Entry 6O86 (X-ray diffraction, 1.80 A resolution); this record covers chain A.

== Chain A ==
Name: UDP-glycosyltransferase 76G1
Organism: Stevia rebaudiana
Notes: EC 2.4.1.-
UniProtKB: Q6VAB4 (U76G1_STERE); residue numbers follow UniProt; this construct covers 1-458
Chain sequence (458 residues; numbered 1 to 458; the number before each row is that of its first residue):
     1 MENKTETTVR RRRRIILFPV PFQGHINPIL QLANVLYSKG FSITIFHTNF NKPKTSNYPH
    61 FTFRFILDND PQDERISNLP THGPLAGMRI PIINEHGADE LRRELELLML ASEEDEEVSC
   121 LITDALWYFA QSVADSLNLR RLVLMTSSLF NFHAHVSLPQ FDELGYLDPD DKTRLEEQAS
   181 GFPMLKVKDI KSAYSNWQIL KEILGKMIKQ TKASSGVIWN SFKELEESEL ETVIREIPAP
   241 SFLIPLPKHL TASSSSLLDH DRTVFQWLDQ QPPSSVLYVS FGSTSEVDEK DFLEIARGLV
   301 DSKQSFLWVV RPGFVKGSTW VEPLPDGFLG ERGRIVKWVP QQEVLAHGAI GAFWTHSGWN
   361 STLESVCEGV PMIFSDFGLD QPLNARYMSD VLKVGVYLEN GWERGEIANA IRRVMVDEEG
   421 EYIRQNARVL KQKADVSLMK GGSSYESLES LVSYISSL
Not modelled in the structure: 1-11, 170-173
Swiss-Prot annotation at these positions:
  - active site: H25 (Proton acceptor), D124 (Charge relay)
  - binding site (rebaudioside A): H25, T146, S147, H155, W359, D380, Q381
  - binding site (rubusoside): H25
  - binding site (UDP): N27, S283, W338, V339, H356 to E364
  - mutagenesis: H25 (H25A/N: Abolishes catalytic activity), L126 (L126I: Reduces catalytic efficiency 780-fold for stevioside), M145 (M145F: Reduces catalytic efficiency 19-fold for stevioside; M145W: Reduces catalytic efficiency 780-fold for stevioside), T146 (T146A: Reduces catalytic efficiency 78-fold for stevioside), S147 (S147A: Reduces catalytic efficiency 173-fold for stevioside; S147N: Reduces catalytic efficiency 142-fold for stevioside; S147T: Reduces catalytic efficiency 142-fold for stevioside), N151 (N151A: Reduces catalytic efficiency 16-fold for stevioside; N151Q: Reduces catalytic efficiency 4-fold for stevioside), H155 (H155A: Reduces catalytic efficiency 3.5-fold for stevioside; H155R: Reduces catalytic efficiency 29-fold for stevioside; H155W: Reduces catalytic efficiency 25-fold for stevioside), L200 (L200I: Reduces catalytic efficiency 4-fold for stevioside), L204 (L204I: Reduces catalytic efficiency 2.6-fold for stevioside), M207 (M207F: Reduces catalytic efficiency 3.6-fold for stevioside; M207W: Reduces catalytic efficiency 13-fold for stevioside), L379 (L379I: Reduces catalytic efficiency 2.5-fold for stevioside)
Ligand contacts: UDP (uridine-5'-diphosphate): Q23, G24, N27, Y278, S280, G282, S283, T284, V309, W338, V339, Q341, Q342, H356, G358, W359, N360, S361, E364, Q381
From the paper describing this entry:
  - catalytic residues: H25, D124 (by similarity / conservation)
  - specificity-determining residues: L126, M145, S147, N151, H155, L379 (by similarity / conservation)
  - mutagenesis - H25A, T146N, D380A, Q381A: abolished catalytic activity
  - mutagenesis - L126I (750-fold), M145F, M145W (750-fold), T146A (80-fold), S147A (170-fold), S147N (170-fold), S147T (170-fold), N151A (3- to 15-fold), N151Q (3- to 15-fold), H155A (3- to 15-fold), H155R (25-fold), H155W (25-fold), L200I, L204I, M207F, M207W (13-fold), L379I (3- to 15-fold): decreased catalytic activity

== Summary ==
Ligands of chain A: UDP. Curated annotation (UniProt) lists active-site residues H25 and D124, 7 rebaudioside
A-binding residues, rubusoside-binding residue H25 and 13 UDP-binding residues. The paper reports catalytic
residues H25 and D124; L126I, M145F and M145W, among others, reduce catalytic activity; 21 substitutions were
tested in all.
Chain A is UDP-glycosyltransferase 76G1 (Stevia rebaudiana); the structure, Crystal Structure of SeMet
UDP-dependent glucosyltransferases (UGT) from Stevia rebaudiana in complex with UDP, was determined by X-ray
diffraction, deposited together with 6O87 and 6O88.
